PDB entry 6SMQ | electron microscopy, 3.30 A resolution | chains B and E of the 5 polymer chains in the assembly

# Chain B
Protein: RagA protein
Source organism: Porphyromonas gingivalis (strain ATCC BAA-308 / W83)
UniProt: Q7MXJ7 (Q7MXJ7_PORGI); residue numbers follow UniProt; this construct covers 115-1017
Sequence (903 residues; numbered 115 to 1017; the number before each row is that of its first residue):
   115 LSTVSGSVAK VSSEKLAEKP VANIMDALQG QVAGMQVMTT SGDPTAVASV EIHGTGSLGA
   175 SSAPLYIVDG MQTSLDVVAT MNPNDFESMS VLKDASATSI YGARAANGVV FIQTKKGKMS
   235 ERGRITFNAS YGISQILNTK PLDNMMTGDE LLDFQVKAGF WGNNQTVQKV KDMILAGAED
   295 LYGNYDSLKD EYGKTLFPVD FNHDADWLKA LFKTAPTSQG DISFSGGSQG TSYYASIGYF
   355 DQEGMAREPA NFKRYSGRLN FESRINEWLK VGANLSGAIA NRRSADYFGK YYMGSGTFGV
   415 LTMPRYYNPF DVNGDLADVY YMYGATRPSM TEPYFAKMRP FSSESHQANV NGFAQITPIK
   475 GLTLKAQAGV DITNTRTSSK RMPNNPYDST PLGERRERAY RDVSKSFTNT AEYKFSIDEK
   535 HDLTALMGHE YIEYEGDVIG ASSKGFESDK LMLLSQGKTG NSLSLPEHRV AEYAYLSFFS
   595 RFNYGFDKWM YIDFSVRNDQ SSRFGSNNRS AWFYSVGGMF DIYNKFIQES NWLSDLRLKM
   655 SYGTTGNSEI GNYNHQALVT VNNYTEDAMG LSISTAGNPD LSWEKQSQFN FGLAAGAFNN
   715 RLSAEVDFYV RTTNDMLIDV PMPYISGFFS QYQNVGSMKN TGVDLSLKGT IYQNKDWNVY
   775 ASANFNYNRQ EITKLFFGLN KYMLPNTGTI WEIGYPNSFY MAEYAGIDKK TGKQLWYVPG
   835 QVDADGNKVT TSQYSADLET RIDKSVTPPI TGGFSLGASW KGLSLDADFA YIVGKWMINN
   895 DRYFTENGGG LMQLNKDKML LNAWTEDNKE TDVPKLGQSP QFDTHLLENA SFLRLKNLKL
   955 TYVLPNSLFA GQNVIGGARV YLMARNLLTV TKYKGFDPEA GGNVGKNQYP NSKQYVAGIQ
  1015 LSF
Residues lining bound ligands: 5PL ((1R,4S,6R)-6-({[2-(acetylamino)-2-deoxy-alpha-D-glucopyranosyl]oxy}methyl)-4-hydroxy-1-{[(15-methylhexadecanoyl)oxy]methyl}-4-oxido-7-oxo-3,5-dioxa-8-aza-4-phosphaheptacos-1-yl 15-methylhexadecanoate): Leu478, Ala480, Phe521, Asn523, His543, Tyr545, Leu590
From the paper describing this entry:
  - conformationally variable residues (loop rearrangement, order/disorder transition, side-chain flip): Leu115 to Ser119, Ala211 to Ala219

# Chain E
Protein: RagA protein
Source organism: Porphyromonas gingivalis (strain ATCC BAA-308 / W83)
UniProt: Q7MXJ7 (Q7MXJ7_PORGI); numbering as in UniProt (aligned over 103-1017)
Sequence (915 residues; numbered 103 to 1017; the number before each row is that of its first residue):
   103 QVVVLGYGTG QKLSTVSGSV AKVSSEKLAE KPVANIMDAL QGQVAGMQVM TTSGDPTAVA
   163 SVEIHGTGSL GASSAPLYIV DGMQTSLDVV ATMNPNDFES MSVLKDASAT SIYGARAANG
   223 VVFIQTKKGK MSERGRITFN ASYGISQILN TKPLDNMMTG DELLDFQVKA GFWGNNQTVQ
   283 KVKDMILAGA EDLYGNYDSL KDEYGKTLFP VDFNHDADWL KALFKTAPTS QGDISFSGGS
   343 QGTSYYASIG YFDQEGMARE PANFKRYSGR LNFESRINEW LKVGANLSGA IANRRSADYF
   403 GKYYMGSGTF GVLTMPRYYN PFDVNGDLAD VYYMYGATRP SMTEPYFAKM RPFSSESHQA
   463 NVNGFAQITP IKGLTLKAQA GVDITNTRTS SKRMPNNPYD STPLGERRER AYRDVSKSFT
   523 NTAEYKFSID EKHDLTALMG HEYIEYEGDV IGASSKGFES DKLMLLSQGK TGNSLSLPEH
   583 RVAEYAYLSF FSRFNYGFDK WMYIDFSVRN DQSSRFGSNN RSAWFYSVGG MFDIYNKFIQ
   643 ESNWLSDLRL KMSYGTTGNS EIGNYNHQAL VTVNNYTEDA MGLSISTAGN PDLSWEKQSQ
   703 FNFGLAAGAF NNRLSAEVDF YVRTTNDMLI DVPMPYISGF FSQYQNVGSM KNTGVDLSLK
   763 GTIYQNKDWN VYASANFNYN RQEITKLFFG LNKYMLPNTG TIWEIGYPNS FYMAEYAGID
   823 KKTGKQLWYV PGQVDADGNK VTTSQYSADL ETRIDKSVTP PITGGFSLGA SWKGLSLDAD
   883 FAYIVGKWMI NNDRYFTENG GGLMQLNKDK MLLNAWTEDN KETDVPKLGQ SPQFDTHLLE
   943 NASFLRLKNL KLTYVLPNSL FAGQNVIGGA RVYLMARNLL TVTKYKGFDP EAGGNVGKNQ
  1003 YPNSKQYVAG IQLSF
Unresolved in the structure: 838-841
Residues lining bound ligands: 5PL ((1R,4S,6R)-6-({[2-(acetylamino)-2-deoxy-alpha-D-glucopyranosyl]oxy}methyl)-4-hydroxy-1-{[(15-methylhexadecanoyl)oxy]methyl}-4-oxido-7-oxo-3,5-dioxa-8-aza-4-phosphaheptacos-1-yl 15-methylhexadecanoate): Ala480, Phe521, Asn523, His543, Tyr545, Leu590
From the paper describing this entry:
  - conformationally variable residues (order/disorder transition): Gln103 to Gly108

# Interface between chain B and chain E
Contacting residue pairs (95; chain B residue first):
  Arg236(B) with Ile379(E); Asn380(E)
  Gly237(B) with Ile379(E), hydrogen bond (backbone-backbone)
  Ile239(B) with Ile379(E), hydrophobic; Asn380(E); Leu383(E), hydrophobic
  Ser342(B) with Ser342(E)
  Gln343(B) with Gln343(E)
  Thr345(B) with Ser342(E); Tyr347(E)
  Tyr347(B) with Phe375(E), hydrophobic; Ser377(E), hydrogen bond; Ile379(E)
  Leu373(B) with Leu373(E), hydrophobic; Leu389(E), hydrophobic
  Phe375(B) with Tyr347(E), hydrophobic
  Ser377(B) with Tyr347(E), hydrogen bond
  Ile379(B) with Arg236(E); Gly237(E), hydrogen bond (backbone-backbone); Tyr347(E)
  Asn380(B) with Arg236(E)
  Glu381(B) with Arg236(E), salt bridge
  Trp382(B) with Asn967(E); Val968(E), hydrophobic
  Leu383(B) with Ile239(E), hydrophobic
  Leu389(B) with Leu373(E), hydrophobic; Leu389(E), hydrophobic
  Glu458(B) with Arg515(E), hydrogen bond (backbone-side chain)
  His460(B) with Ile486(E); Asn488(E); Arg515(E), hydrogen bond; Val517(E)
  Ile486(B) with His460(E)
  Asn488(B) with His460(E); Asn488(E); Arg515(E), hydrogen bond (backbone-side chain)
  Arg490(B) with Arg515(E); Asp551(E), salt bridge; Ile553(E); His582(E)
  Arg509(B) with His582(E)
  Glu511(B) with Ile553(E)
  Ala513(B) with Ala513(E), hydrophobic
  Arg515(B) with Glu458(E), hydrogen bond (side chain-backbone); His460(E); Asn488(E), hydrogen bond (side chain-backbone); Arg490(E)
  Val517(B) with His460(E)
  Asp551(B) with Arg490(E), salt bridge
  Ile553(B) with Arg490(E); Glu511(E); Leu568(E), hydrophobic
  Ala555(B) with Ala555(E), hydrophobic; Pro580(E), hydrophobic
  Ser556(B) with Pro580(E)
  Glu561(B) with Asp681(E); Ala682(E); Met683(E), hydrogen bond (side chain-backbone)
  Ser562(B) with Met683(E)
  Leu565(B) with Val675(E), hydrophobic; Met683(E), hydrophobic
  Leu567(B) with His582(E)
  Leu568(B) with Ile553(E), hydrophobic; Leu579(E); Pro580(E); His582(E)
  Ser569(B) with Leu579(E); Pro580(E)
  Gly571(B) with Leu579(E)
  Thr573(B) with Leu579(E)
  Leu577(B) with Leu577(E); Ser578(E); Leu579(E)
  Ser578(B) with Leu577(E)
  Leu579(B) with Ser569(E); Leu577(E), hydrophobic
  Pro580(B) with Ser556(E); Leu568(E); Ser569(E)
  His582(B) with Arg509(E); Leu567(E); Leu568(E), hydrogen bond (side chain-backbone)
  Val673(B) with Leu565(E)
  Thr674(B) with Gln570(E)
  Val675(B) with Leu565(E), hydrophobic
  Asn677(B) with Gly571(E), hydrogen bond (side chain-backbone)
  Glu680(B) with Lys572(E); Thr573(E), hydrogen bond; Gly574(E)
  Asp681(B) with Lys572(E)
  Ala682(B) with Glu561(E)
  Met683(B) with Glu561(E)
  Leu685(B) with Leu565(E), hydrophobic
  Val968(B) with Trp382(E)
  Phe1017(B) with Trp382(E)
Interface residues without a listed pair, chain B (63 interface residues in all): Phe338, Val385, Ile393, Ser459, Ser557, Lys572, Glu581, Val584, Asn967
Interface residues without a listed pair, chain E (58 interface residues in all): Phe338, Thr345, Val385, Ile393, Thr489, Ser562, Glu581, Leu685, Phe1017

# Overview
Chain B and chain E form an interface of 63 and 58 residues respectively, with 13 hydrogen bonds and 3 salt
bridges. Polar pairs include Glu381(B)-Arg236(E), Arg490(B)-Asp551(E) and Asp551(B)-Arg490(E). Bound to chain
B: compound 5PL. Ligands of chain E: compound 5PL. The paper reports conformational variability at Leu115(B),
Ala211(B) and Gln103(E).
Here chain B is RagA protein and chain E is RagA protein, both from Porphyromonas gingivalis (strain ATCC
BAA-308 / W83). Entry 6SMQ (Structure of the RagAB peptide importer in the 'open-closed' state) was determined
by electron microscopy (same publication as 6SLI, 6SLJ, 6SLN, 6SM3 and 6SML).
